Entry 8G8G (electron microscopy, 3.20 A resolution); this record covers chains A and I of the 11 polymer chains in the assembly.

Chain A:
Name: Histone H3
From: Xenopus laevis
UniProt: P84233 (H32_XENLA); residues 1-135 here correspond to UniProt positions 2-136 (UniProt number = residue number + 1)
Chain sequence (135 residues; row label = number of the first residue in the row):
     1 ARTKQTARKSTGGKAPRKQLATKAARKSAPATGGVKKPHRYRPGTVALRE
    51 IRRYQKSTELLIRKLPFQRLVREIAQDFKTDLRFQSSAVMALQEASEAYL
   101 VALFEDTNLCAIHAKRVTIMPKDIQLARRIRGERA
Disordered / not traced: 1-23, 135
Differences from the reference sequence: variant Ala102 (Gly103 in P84233)

Chain I:
Molecule: Lin28b DNA
Sequence (182 nucleotides; row label = number of the first residue in the row; numbers below 1 keep their minus sign (DA-75 is residue -75)):
   -75 ATGAAGTATGTGTCTTTATTCACAAGCTTGCACAATCCCTGCTGGACAAT
   -25 TCTGAGTGATGGCAGCTCCCACCTTTCCTTCTTTCTTCACTTAGACTACA
    25 TTTATTCAGCATCTGTATTGTTGGAGTAAGTTCCATGTTAATACTCACCA
    75 CTGAGGATATGTTAATACCACTTAACTTATGC
Disordered / not traced: -75 to -74, 101-106

How chain A and chain I interact:
Contacting residue pairs - 26 pairs, chain A then chain I:
  Gly34(A) - DC72(I)  phosphate contact
  His39(A) - DC70(I)  sugar contact
  Tyr41(A) - DT69(I)  phosphate contact
  Tyr41(A) - DC70(I)  phosphate contact
  Arg42(A) - DA-5(I)  salt bridge to the phosphate
  Arg42(A) - DC70(I)  hydrogen bond to the phosphate
  Arg42(A) - DA71(I)  phosphate contact
  Pro43(A) - DA-5(I)  sugar contact
  Thr45(A) - DT69(I)  phosphate contact
  Thr45(A) - DC70(I)  hydrogen bond to the phosphate
  Arg63(A) - DG-14(I)  phosphate contact
  Arg63(A) - DC-13(I)  salt bridge to the phosphate
  Arg72(A) - DT-23(I)  salt bridge to the phosphate
  Arg83(A) - DC-24(I)  hydrogen bond to the sugar
  Arg83(A) - DT-23(I)  phosphate contact
  Phe84(A) - DC-24(I)  sugar contact
  Phe84(A) - DT-23(I)  hydrogen bond to the phosphate
  Gln85(A) - DC-24(I)  phosphate contact
  Arg116(A) - DC-3(I)  phosphate contact
  Arg116(A) - DT-2(I)  phosphate contact
  Val117(A) - DC-4(I)  sugar contact
  Val117(A) - DC-3(I)  hydrogen bond to the phosphate
  Thr118(A) - DC-4(I)  phosphate contact
  Thr118(A) - DC-3(I)  hydrogen bond to the phosphate
  Met120(A) - DC-3(I)  sugar contact
  Met120(A) - DT-2(I)  phosphate contact
Also at the interface, not in a pair above, chain A (20 interface residues in all): Arg40, Leu82, Ser86, Lys115, Lys122

Overview:
The interface between chain A and chain I involves 20 residues on one side and 12 on the other, with 6
hydrogen bonds and 3 salt bridges. Among the polar pairs are Arg83(A)-DC-24(I), Arg42(A)-DC70(I) and
Thr45(A)-DC70(I).
Chain A is Histone H3 (Xenopus laevis) and chain I is Lin28b DNA; the structure, Interaction of H3 tail in
LIN28B nucleosome with Oct4, was determined by electron microscopy, deposited together with 8G87, 8G88, 8G8B
and 8G8E.
